8F9T - chains A and B of the 3 polymer chains in the assembly; structure by X-ray diffraction, 1.85 A resolution.

== Chain A ==
Name: Ky15.2 Antibody, heavy chain
Source organism: Mus musculus
Notes: antibody fragment or engineered binder
Sequence (226 residues; numbered 1 to 216 plus 10 insertion-coded residues; the number before each row is that of its first residue; a row labelled like 82A-82C holds insertion residues (82A, then the next letters in order)):
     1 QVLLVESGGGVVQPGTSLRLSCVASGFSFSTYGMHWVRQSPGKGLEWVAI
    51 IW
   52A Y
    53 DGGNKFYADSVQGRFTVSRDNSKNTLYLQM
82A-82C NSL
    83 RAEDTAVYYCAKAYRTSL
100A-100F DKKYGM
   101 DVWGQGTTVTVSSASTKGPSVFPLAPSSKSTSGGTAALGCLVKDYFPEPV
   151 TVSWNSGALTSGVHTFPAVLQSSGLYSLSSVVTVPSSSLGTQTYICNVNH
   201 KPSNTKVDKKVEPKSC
Disulfide bonds: Cys22-Cys92, Cys140-Cys196

== Chain B ==
Name: Ky15.2 Antibody, light chain
Source organism: Mus musculus
Notes: antibody fragment or engineered binder
Sequence (213 residues; each row starts with the number of its first residue; note: 1 number in that range is skipped by the numbering (no residue carries it; nothing is unmodelled there)):
     1 DIQMTQSPSTLSASVGDRVTITCRASQSIASWLAWYQQKPGKAPKLLIYK
    51 ASSLESGVPSRFSGSGSGTEFTLTISSLHPDDFATYFCQQFTSY
    96 WTFGQGTKVEIKRTVAAPSVFIFPPSDEQLKSGTASVVCLLNNFYPREAK
   146 VQWKVDNALQSGNSQESVTEQDSKDSTYSLSSTLTLSKADYEKHKVYACE
   196 VTHQGLSSPVTKSFNRGEC
Disulfide bonds: Cys23-Cys88, Cys134-Cys194

== Interface between chain A and chain B ==
Inter-chain disulfides: Cys216(A)-Cys214(B)
Pairs across the interface - 75 pairs, chain A then chain B:
  His35(A) - Trp96(B)
  Gln39(A) - Gln38(B)  hydrogen bond
  Gln39(A) - Phe87(B)
  Leu45(A) - Phe87(B)  hydrophobic
  Leu45(A) - Phe98(B)
  Trp47(A) - Tyr94(B)  hydrophobic
  Trp47(A) - Trp96(B)
  Ile50(A) - Trp96(B)  hydrophobic
  Tyr91(A) - Gln38(B)  hydrogen bond
  Tyr91(A) - Ala43(B)  hydrophobic
  Tyr96(A) - Leu46(B)  hydrophobic
  Tyr96(A) - Tyr49(B)
  Tyr96(A) - Glu55(B)  hydrogen bond
  Asp100A(A) - Trp32(B)
  Asp100A(A) - Lys50(B)  salt bridge
  Lys100C(A) - Trp32(B)
  Lys100C(A) - Phe91(B)
  Lys100C(A) - Thr92(B)  hydrogen bond (side chain-backbone)
  Tyr100D(A) - Tyr49(B)
  Tyr100D(A) - Phe91(B)
  Tyr100D(A) - Trp96(B)  hydrogen bond (backbone-side chain)
  Gly100E(A) - Tyr49(B)  hydrogen bond (backbone-side chain)
  Gly100E(A) - Phe91(B)
  Gly100E(A) - Trp96(B)
  Met100F(A) - Tyr36(B)  hydrogen bond (backbone-side chain)
  Met100F(A) - Leu46(B)
  Met100F(A) - Gln89(B)
  Met100F(A) - Trp96(B)  hydrophobic
  Asp101(A) - Leu46(B)
  Trp103(A) - Tyr36(B)  hydrogen bond
  Trp103(A) - Pro44(B)
  Trp103(A) - Phe98(B)  hydrophobic
  Gly104(A) - Ala43(B)
  Val121(A) - Glu123(B)
  Phe122(A) - Ser121(B)
  Phe122(A) - Glu123(B)
  Phe122(A) - Gln124(B)
  Pro123(A) - Ser121(B)
  Pro123(A) - Glu123(B)
  Leu124(A) - Phe118(B)
  Leu124(A) - Val133(B)  hydrophobic
  Ala125(A) - Phe118(B)
  Lys129(A) - Phe116(B)
  Lys129(A) - Ile117(B)  hydrogen bond (backbone-backbone)
  Lys129(A) - Lys207(B)
  Lys129(A) - Ser208(B)  hydrogen bond (side chain-backbone)
  Lys129(A) - Phe209(B)
  Ser130(A) - Phe116(B)
  Ser130(A) - Phe118(B)
  Ala137(A) - Phe116(B)  hydrophobic
  Ala137(A) - Phe118(B)
  Leu141(A) - Ser131(B)
  Lys143(A) - Gln124(B)
  Lys143(A) - Ser131(B)
  Lys143(A) - Thr180(B)
  His164(A) - Asn137(B)  hydrogen bond
  His164(A) - Asn138(B)
  His164(A) - Ser174(B)
  Phe166(A) - Leu135(B)  hydrophobic
  Phe166(A) - Ser162(B)
  Phe166(A) - Thr164(B)
  Phe166(A) - Ser174(B)
  Phe166(A) - Leu175(B)
  Phe166(A) - Ser176(B)
  Pro167(A) - Ser162(B)  hydrogen bond (backbone-side chain)
  Pro167(A) - Val163(B)
  Val169(A) - Gln160(B)
  Val169(A) - Glu161(B)
  Leu170(A) - Gln160(B)  hydrogen bond (backbone-side chain)
  Gln171(A) - Gln160(B)
  Val181(A) - Leu135(B)  hydrophobic
  Thr183(A) - Asn137(B)
  Lys209(A) - Glu123(B)  salt bridge
  Lys214(A) - Cys214(B)
  Cys216(A) - Cys214(B)  disulfide
Other interface residues (no listed pair), chain A (47 interface residues in all): Val37, Glu46, Phe58, Arg97, Lys100B, Gln105, Ser128, Thr131, Ser132, Leu138, Ser179
Other interface residues (no listed pair), chain B (46 interface residues in all): Lys42, Ser114, Pro119, Ser127, Thr129, Asp167

== Summary ==
47 residues of chain A face 46 of chain B across their interface, with 1 disulfide bond, 13 hydrogen bonds and
2 salt bridges. Polar contacts include Asp100A(A)-Lys50(B), Lys209(A)-Glu123(B) and Gln39(A)-Gln38(B).
Chain A is Ky15.2 Antibody, heavy chain and chain B is Ky15.2 Antibody, light chain, both from Mus musculus;
the structure, Crystal structure of Ky15.2 Fab in complex with circumsporozoite protein NPDP peptide, was
determined by X-ray diffraction, deposited together with 8F95, 8F9E, 8F9F, 8F9S, 8F9U, 8FA6 and 11 further
entries.
